Entry 7XO5 (electron microscopy, 3.13 A resolution); this record covers chains A and C of the 4 polymer chains in the assembly.

[Chain A (and C)]
Name: Spike glycoprotein
Organism: Severe acute respiratory syndrome coronavirus 2
Notes: chain C of this document is another copy of the same molecule, construct and numbering; everything in this record applies to it too
UniProtKB: P0DTC2 (SPIKE_SARS2); residue numbers follow UniProt; this construct covers 1-68, 71-142, 146-210, 215-1208
Chain sequence (1205 residues; row label = number of the first residue in the row; note: 9 numbers in that range are skipped by the numbering (no residue carries them; nothing is unmodelled there); a row labelled like 210A-210F holds insertion residues (210A, then the next letters in order)):
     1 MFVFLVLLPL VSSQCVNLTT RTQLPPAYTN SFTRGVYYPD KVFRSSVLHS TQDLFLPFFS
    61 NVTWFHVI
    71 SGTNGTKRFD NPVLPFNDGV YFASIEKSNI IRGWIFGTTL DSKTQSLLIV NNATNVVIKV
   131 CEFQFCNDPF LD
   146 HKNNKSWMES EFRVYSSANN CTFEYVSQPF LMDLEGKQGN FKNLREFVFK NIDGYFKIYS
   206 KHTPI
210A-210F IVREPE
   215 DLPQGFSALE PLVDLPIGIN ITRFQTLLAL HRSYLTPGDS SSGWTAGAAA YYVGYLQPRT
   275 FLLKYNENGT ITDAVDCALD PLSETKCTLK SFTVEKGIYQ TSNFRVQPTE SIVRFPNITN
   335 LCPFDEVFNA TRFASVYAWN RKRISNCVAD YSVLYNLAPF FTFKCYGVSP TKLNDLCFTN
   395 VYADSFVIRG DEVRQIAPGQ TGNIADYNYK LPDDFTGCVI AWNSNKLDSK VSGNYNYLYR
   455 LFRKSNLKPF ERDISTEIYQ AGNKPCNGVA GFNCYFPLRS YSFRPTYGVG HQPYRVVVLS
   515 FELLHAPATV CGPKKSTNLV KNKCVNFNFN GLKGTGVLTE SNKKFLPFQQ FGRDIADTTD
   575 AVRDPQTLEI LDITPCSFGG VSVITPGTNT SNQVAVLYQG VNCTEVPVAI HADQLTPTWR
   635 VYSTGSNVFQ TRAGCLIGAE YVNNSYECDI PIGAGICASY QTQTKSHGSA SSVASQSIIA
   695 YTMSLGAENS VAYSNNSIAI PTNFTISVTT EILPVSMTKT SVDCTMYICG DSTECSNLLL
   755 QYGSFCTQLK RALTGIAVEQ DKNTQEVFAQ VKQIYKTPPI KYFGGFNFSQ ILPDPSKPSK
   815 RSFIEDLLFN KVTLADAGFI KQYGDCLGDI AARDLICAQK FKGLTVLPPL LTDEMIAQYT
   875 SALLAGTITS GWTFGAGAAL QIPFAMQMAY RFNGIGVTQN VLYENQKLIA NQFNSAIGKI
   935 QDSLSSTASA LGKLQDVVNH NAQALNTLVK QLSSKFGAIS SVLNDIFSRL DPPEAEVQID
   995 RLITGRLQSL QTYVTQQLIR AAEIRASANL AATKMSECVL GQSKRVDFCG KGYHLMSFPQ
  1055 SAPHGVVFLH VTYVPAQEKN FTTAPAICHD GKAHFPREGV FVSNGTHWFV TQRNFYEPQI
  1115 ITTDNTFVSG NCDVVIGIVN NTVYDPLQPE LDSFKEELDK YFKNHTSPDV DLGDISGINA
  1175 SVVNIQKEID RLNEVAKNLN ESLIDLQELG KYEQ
Unresolved in the structure: 1-26, 71-79, 146-156, 177-186, 210A-210F, 621-639, 677-689, 829-853, 1147-1208 (chain C: 1-26, 71-79, 146-156, 177-186, 210A-210F, 621-640, 677-689, 829-854, 1147-1208)
Construct notes: variant Val-67 (Ala in P0DTC2), Ile-95 (Thr in P0DTC2), Asp-142 (Gly in P0DTC2), Ile-210A (Leu212 in P0DTC2), Asp-339 (Gly in P0DTC2), Leu-371 (Ser in P0DTC2), Pro-373 (Ser in P0DTC2), Phe-375 (Ser in P0DTC2), Asn-417 (Lys in P0DTC2), Lys-440 (Asn in P0DTC2), Ser-446 (Gly in P0DTC2), Asn-477 (Ser in P0DTC2), Lys-478 (Thr in P0DTC2), Ala-484 (Glu in P0DTC2), Arg-493 (Gln in P0DTC2), Ser-496 (Gly in P0DTC2), Arg-498 (Gln in P0DTC2), Tyr-501 (Asn in P0DTC2), His-505 (Tyr in P0DTC2), Lys-547 (Thr in P0DTC2), Gly-614 (Asp in P0DTC2), Tyr-655 (His in P0DTC2), Lys-679 (Asn in P0DTC2), His-681 (Pro in P0DTC2), Lys-764 (Asn in P0DTC2), Tyr-796 (Asp in P0DTC2), Lys-856 (Asn in P0DTC2), His-954 (Gln in P0DTC2), Lys-969 (Asn in P0DTC2), Phe-981 (Leu in P0DTC2); insertion (210D-210F); engineered mutation Gly-682 (Arg in P0DTC2), Ser-683 (Arg in P0DTC2), Ser-685 (Arg in P0DTC2), Pro-986 (Lys in P0DTC2), Pro-987 (Val in P0DTC2)
Cystine bridges: Cys-291/Cys-301, Cys-617/Cys-649, Cys-662/Cys-671, Cys-738/Cys-760, Cys-743/Cys-749, Cys-1032/Cys-1043, Cys-1082/Cys-1126
Covalent attachments: N-acetylglucosamine (NAG) linked to Asn-165, Asn-234, Asn-282, Asn-331, Asn-343, Asn-603, Asn-616, Asn-657, Asn-709, Asn-801, Asn-1074, Asn-1098

[Chain A / chain C interface]
Residue-residue contacts (135):
  Tyr-38(A) / Leu-560(C)
  Tyr-38(A) / Phe-562(C)  hydrophobic
  Asp-40(A) / Arg-567(C)  salt bridge
  Lys-41(A) / Phe-562(C)
  Lys-41(A) / Gln-563(C)
  Val-42(A) / Gln-563(C)
  Val-42(A) / Phe-565(C)
  Val-42(A) / Arg-567(C)
  Phe-43(A) / Lys-557(C)
  Phe-43(A) / Phe-559(C)  hydrophobic
  Phe-43(A) / Gln-563(C)
  Phe-43(A) / Phe-565(C)  hydrogen bond (backbone-backbone)
  Phe-43(A) / Gly-566(C)
  Phe-43(A) / Arg-567(C)  hydrogen bond (backbone-backbone)
  Arg-44(A) / Arg-567(C)
  Pro-225(A) / Phe-562(C)
  Pro-230(A) / Tyr-396(C)  hydrogen bond (backbone-side chain)
  Asn-282(A) / Lys-558(C)
  Ala-372(A) / Phe-486(C)
  Phe-374(A) / Gly-485(C)
  Phe-374(A) / Phe-486(C)
  Phe-375(A) / Ala-484(C)
  Lys-378(A) / Arg-493(C)
  Pro-384(A) / Tyr-489(C)
  Asp-737(A) / Asn-317(C)  hydrogen bond
  Asp-745(A) / Gly-548(C)
  Asp-745(A) / Thr-549(C)  hydrogen bond (side chain-backbone)
  Gln-755(A) / Ser-968(C)  hydrogen bond (backbone-side chain)
  Gln-755(A) / Lys-969(C)  hydrogen bond (backbone-backbone)
  Gln-755(A) / Phe-970(C)  hydrogen bond (backbone-backbone)
  Gln-755(A) / Gly-971(C)
  Tyr-756(A) / Ser-968(C)  hydrogen bond (backbone-side chain)
  Gly-757(A) / Ser-968(C)
  Ser-758(A) / Thr-961(C)  hydrogen bond
  Ser-758(A) / Gln-965(C)
  Phe-759(A) / Gln-965(C)
  Phe-759(A) / Gln-1002(C)
  Gln-762(A) / Thr-961(C)
  Gln-762(A) / Gln-965(C)
  Lys-764(A) / Gln-314(C)
  Arg-765(A) / Gln-957(C)
  Thr-768(A) / Gln-314(C)  hydrogen bond
  Gln-784(A) / Asp-1041(C)
  Lys-786(A) / Leu-699(C)
  Lys-786(A) / Gly-700(C)
  Gln-787(A) / Ala-701(C)
  Gln-787(A) / Asn-703(C)
  Ile-788(A) / Leu-699(C)
  Ile-788(A) / Ala-701(C)  hydrogen bond (backbone-backbone)
  Ile-788(A) / Glu-702(C)
  Ile-788(A) / Asn-703(C)  hydrogen bond (backbone-backbone)
  Tyr-789(A) / Asn-703(C)
  Tyr-789(A) / Val-705(C)  hydrophobic
  Lys-790(A) / Glu-702(C)
  Lys-790(A) / Asn-703(C)
  Lys-790(A) / Ser-704(C)
  Pro-792(A) / Tyr-707(C)  hydrophobic
  Tyr-796(A) / Tyr-707(C)
  Phe-797(A) / Tyr-707(C)
  Phe-855(A) / Thr-588(C)
  Phe-855(A) / Pro-589(C)  hydrophobic
  Phe-855(A) / Phe-592(C)  hydrophobic
  Lys-856(A) / Thr-572(C)
  Pro-862(A) / Ala-647(C)  hydrophobic
  Pro-863(A) / Ala-668(C)  hydrogen bond (backbone-backbone)
  Leu-864(A) / Pro-665(C)  hydrophobic
  Leu-864(A) / Gly-667(C)
  Leu-864(A) / Ala-668(C)  hydrogen bond (backbone-backbone)
  Leu-864(A) / Gly-669(C)  hydrogen bond (backbone-backbone)
  Leu-865(A) / Met-697(C)  hydrophobic
  Thr-866(A) / Ala-668(C)
  Met-869(A) / Gly-669(C)
  Met-869(A) / Thr-696(C)
  Met-869(A) / Leu-699(C)  hydrophobic
  Gln-872(A) / Leu-699(C)
  Tyr-873(A) / Leu-699(C)
  Trp-886(A) / Tyr-1047(C)
  Ala-890(A) / Gly-1046(C)
  Ala-890(A) / Tyr-1047(C)  hydrophobic
  Ala-892(A) / Glu-1072(C)
  Leu-894(A) / Ala-713(C)
  Leu-894(A) / Pro-715(C)
  Leu-894(A) / Glu-1072(C)
  Gln-895(A) / Val-705(C)
  Gln-895(A) / Ala-706(C)
  Gln-895(A) / Ser-711(C)  hydrogen bond
  Gln-895(A) / Ile-712(C)
  Gln-895(A) / Ala-713(C)  hydrogen bond (backbone-backbone)
  Ile-896(A) / Tyr-707(C)
  Ile-896(A) / Ile-712(C)  hydrophobic
  Pro-897(A) / Tyr-707(C)
  Pro-897(A) / Asn-709(C)
  Pro-897(A) / Ser-711(C)
  Phe-898(A) / Tyr-707(C)  hydrogen bond (backbone-side chain)
  Met-900(A) / Thr-1077(C)
  Met-900(A) / Val-1094(C)  hydrophobic
  Tyr-904(A) / Gly-1093(C)
  Tyr-904(A) / Val-1094(C)
  Asn-914(A) / Phe-1089(C)
  Asn-914(A) / Phe-1121(C)
  Asn-914(A) / Ser-1123(C)
  Tyr-917(A) / Pro-1079(C)  hydrophobic
  Tyr-917(A) / Phe-1089(C)  hydrophobic
  Tyr-917(A) / Val-1128(C)
  Tyr-917(A) / Val-1129(C)
  Glu-918(A) / Val-1128(C)
  Val-963(A) / Ala-570(C)
  Lys-964(A) / Ala-570(C)
  Ser-967(A) / Ala-570(C)
  Asn-978(A) / Lys-547(C)  hydrogen bond (side chain-backbone)
  Asn-978(A) / Gly-548(C)
  Ser-982(A) / Lys-386(C)
  Ser-982(A) / Leu-390(C)
  Ser-982(A) / Lys-547(C)
  Arg-983(A) / Gly-381(C)
  Arg-983(A) / Ser-383(C)  hydrogen bond (backbone-side chain)
  Arg-983(A) / Leu-390(C)
  Arg-983(A) / Leu-517(C)
  Leu-984(A) / Gly-381(C)
  Leu-984(A) / Ser-383(C)
  Asp-985(A) / Ser-383(C)
  Asp-994(A) / Gly-971(C)
  Asp-994(A) / Arg-995(C)  salt bridge
  Gln-1002(A) / Gln-1002(C)
  Gln-1005(A) / Thr-1006(C)
  Thr-1009(A) / Thr-1009(C)
  Leu-1012(A) / Gln-1010(C)
  Arg-1019(A) / Glu-1017(C)  salt bridge
  Ser-1030(A) / Val-1040(C)
  Ser-1030(A) / Asp-1041(C)
  Glu-1031(A) / Arg-1039(C)  salt bridge
  Glu-1031(A) / Val-1040(C)
  Gly-1035(A) / Val-1040(C)
  Glu-1111(A) / Ser-1123(C)
  Glu-1144(A) / Leu-1141(C)
Other interface residues (no listed pair), chain A (98 interface residues in all): Val-47, Glu-224, Leu-371, Ser-383, Thr-385, Ser-735, Met-740, Gly-857, Leu-861, Thr-883, Gly-891, Ala-893, Thr-912, Gln-913, Gln-920, Phe-981, Val-991, Ile-1013, Thr-1027, Leu-1034, Arg-1039, Gln-1113
Other interface residues (no listed pair), chain C (100 interface residues in all): Val-382, Tyr-421, Gln-564, Ile-569, Gln-613, Ile-666, Ile-670, Cys-671, Ser-708, Lys-964, Ala-972, Ile-1013, Phe-1042, Tyr-1067, Val-1068, Ala-1078, Pro-1090, Arg-1107, Val-1122, Ile-1130

[Summary]
98 residues of chain A and 100 residues of chain C are in contact, with 21 hydrogen bonds and 4 salt bridges.
Polar contacts include Asp-40(A)/Arg-567(C), Asp-994(A)/Arg-995(C) and Arg-1019(A)/Glu-1017(C). Covalently
linked N-acetylglucosamine: at Asn-165(A), Asn-234(A), Asn-282(A), Asn-331(A), Asn-343(A) and Asn-603(A) and 6
more.
Chain A and chain C are both Spike glycoprotein (Severe acute respiratory syndrome coronavirus 2); the
structure, SARS-CoV-2 Omicron BA.1 Variant Spike Trimer with one mouse ACE2 Bound, was determined by electron
microscopy together with 7XO4, 7XO6, 7XO7, 7XO8, 7XO9, 7XOA and 3 further entries from the same study.
